2VV8 - chains A and B of the 4 polymer chains in the assembly; structure by X-ray diffraction, 1.61 A resolution.

[Chain A (and B)]
Molecule: Sensor protein fixl
Source organism: Bradyrhizobium japonicum
Notes: EC 2.7.13.3, 2.7.3.-; fragment: heme domain, residues 151-269; chain B of this document is another copy of the same molecule, construct and numbering; everything in this record applies to it too
UniProt: P23222 (FIXL_BRAJA); residue numbers follow UniProt; this construct covers 151-269
Sequence (119 residues; row label = number of the first residue in the row):
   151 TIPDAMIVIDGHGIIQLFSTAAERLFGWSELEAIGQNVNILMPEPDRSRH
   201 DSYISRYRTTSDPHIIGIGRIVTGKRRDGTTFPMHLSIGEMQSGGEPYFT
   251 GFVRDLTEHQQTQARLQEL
Unresolved in the structure: 151, 258-269 (chain B: 151, 259-269)
Bound ions: Na+: L181, I184 (shared with 2 residues of chain C); heme Fe near H200 (its only coordinating residue here)
Residues lining bound ligands:
  - carbon monoxide (CMO): H200, I215, L236, I238
  - heme (HEM): I157, V158, I159, F176, V188, L191, M192, D196, H200, Y203, I204, R206, Y207, P213, H214, I215, I216, R220, V222, T223, M234, L236, I238, F249, T250, G251
UniProt features mapped onto this chain:
  - binding site (heme): H200

[Interface between chain A and chain B]
Contacting residue pairs (35; chain A residue first):
  I152(A) with L181(B), hydrophobic
  P153(A) with L167(B), hydrophobic; E180(B)
  D154(A) with L167(B)
  M156(A) with M156(B), hydrophobic; V158(B), hydrophobic; L167(B), hydrophobic
  V158(A) with M156(B), hydrophobic; F252(B), hydrophobic
  Q166(A) with I152(B)
  L167(A) with D154(B); M156(B), hydrophobic
  T170(A) with T170(B); E180(B)
  S237(A) with M241(B), hydrogen bond; Q242(B), hydrogen bond (side chain-backbone); S243(B), hydrogen bond
  I238(A) with M241(B)
  G239(A) with M241(B)
  E240(A) with E240(B)
  M241(A) with S237(B); I238(B); G239(B); T250(B), hydrogen bond; F252(B), hydrophobic
  Q242(A) with S237(B)
  S243(A) with I152(B); S237(B), hydrogen bond; F252(B)
  Y248(A) with I152(B)
  T250(A) with M241(B); T250(B)
  F252(A) with V158(B), hydrophobic; L167(B), hydrophobic; M241(B), hydrophobic
Interface residues without a listed pair, chain A (21 interface residues in all): E180, G217, R254
Interface residues without a listed pair, chain B (23 interface residues in all): P153, Q166, S169, I184, G244, R254

[Summary]
Chain A and chain B form an interface of 21 and 23 residues respectively, with 5 hydrogen bonds. Among the
polar pairs are S237(A)-M241(B), S237(A)-Q242(B) and S237(A)-S243(B). Ligands of chain A: heme and carbon
monoxide. From UniProt: heme-binding residue H200(A) on chain A.
Chain A and chain B are both Sensor protein fixl (Bradyrhizobium japonicum); the structure, Co-bound structure
of bjFixLH, was determined by X-ray diffraction (same publication as 2VV6 and 2VV7).
